PDB entry 5ANB | electron microscopy, 4.10 A resolution (low resolution: residue-level contacts below are approximate; hydrogen-bond / salt-bridge calls are withheld) | chains I and K of the 12 polymer chains in the assembly

[Chain I]
Protein: Eukaryotic translation initiation factor 6
From: Dictyostelium discoideum
UniProt: Q551M2 (IF6_DICDI); numbering as in UniProt (aligned over 1-224)
Amino-acid sequence (224 residues; numbered 1 to 224; the number before each row is that of its first residue):
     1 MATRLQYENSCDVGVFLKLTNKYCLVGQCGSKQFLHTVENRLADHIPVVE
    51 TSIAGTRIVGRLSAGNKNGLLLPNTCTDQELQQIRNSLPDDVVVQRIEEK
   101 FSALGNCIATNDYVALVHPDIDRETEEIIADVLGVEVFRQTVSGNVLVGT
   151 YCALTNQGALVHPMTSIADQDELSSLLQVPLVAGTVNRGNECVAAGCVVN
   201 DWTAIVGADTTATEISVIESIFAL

[Chain K]
Protein: Elongation factor tu GTP-binding domain-containing protein 1
From: Homo sapiens
UniProt: Q7Z2Z2 (ETUD1_HUMAN); residues 1-1120 here = UniProt positions 1-1120
Amino-acid sequence (1120 residues; row label = number of the first residue in the row):
     1 MVLNSLDKMIQLQKNTANIRNICVLAHVDHGKTTLADCLISSNGIISSRL
    51 AGKLRYMDSREDEQIRGITMKSSAISLHYATGNEEYLINLIDSPGHVDFS
   101 SEVSTAVRICDGCIIVVDAVEGVCPQTQAVLRQAWLENIRPVLVINKIDR
   151 LIVELKFTPQEAYSHLKNILEQINALTGTLFTSKVLEERAERETESQVNP
   201 NSEQGEQVYDWSTGLEDTDDSHLYFSPEQGNVVFTSAIDGWGFGIEHFAR
   251 IYSQKIGIKKEVLMKTLWGDYYINMKAKKIMKGDQAKGKKPLFVQLILEN
   301 IWSLYDAVLKKDKDKIDKIVTSLGLKIGAREARHSDPKVQINAICSQWLP
   351 ISHAVLAMVCQKLPSPLDITAERVERLMCTGSQTFDSFPPETQALKAAFM
   401 KCGSEDTAPVIIFVSKMFAVDAKALPQNKPRPLTQEEIAQRRERARQRHA
   451 EKLAAAQGQAPLEPTQDGSAIETCPKGEEPRGDEQQVESMTPKPVLQEEN
   501 NQESFIAFARVFSGVARRGKKIFVLGPKYSPLEFLRRVPLGFSAPPDGLP
   551 QVPHMAYCALENLYLLMGRELEYLEEVPPGNVLGIGGLQDFVLKSATLCS
   601 LPSCPPFIPLNFEATPIVRVAVEPKHPSEMPQLVKGMKLLNQADPCVQIL
   651 IQETGEHVLVTAGEVHLQRCLDDLKERFAKIHISVSEPIIPFRETITKPP
   701 KVDMVNEEIGKQQKVAVIHQMKEDQSKIPEGIQVDSDGLITITTPNKLAT
   751 LSVRAMPLPEEVTQILEENSDLIRSMEQLTSSLNEGENTHMIHQKTQEKI
   801 WEFKGKLEQHLTGRRWRNIVDQIWSFGPRKCGPNILVNKSEDFQNSVWTG
   851 PADKASKEASRYRDLGNSIVSGFQLATLSGPMCEEPLMGVCFVLEKWDLS
   901 KFEEQGASDLAKEGQEENETCSGGNENQELQDGCSEAFEKRTSQKGESPL
   951 TDCYGPFSGQLIATMKEACRYALQVKPQRLMAAMYTCDIMATGDVLGRVY
  1001 AVLSKREGRVLQEEMKEGTDMFIIKAVLPVAESFGFADEIRKRTSGLASP
  1051 QLVFSHWEIIPSDPFWVPTTEEEYLHFGEKADSENQARKYMNAVRKRKGL
  1101 YVEEKIVEHAEKQRTLSKNK
Curated features (UniProtKB/Swiss-Prot):
  - binding site (GTP): A26 to T33, D92 to H96, N146 to D149
  - modified residue: K528 (N6-acetyllysine)
  - natural variant: M882 (M882K: In SDS2; uncertain significance), R1095 (R1095Q: In SDS2; uncertain significance)
  - mutagenesis: T33 (T33A: Loss of GTPase activity. Abolishes dissociation of EIF6 from 60S pre-ribosome subunits), H96 (H96A: Loss of GTPase activity. Abolishes dissociation of EIF6 from 60S pre-ribosome subunits)

[Interface between chain I and chain K]
Residue-residue contacts (59):
  M1(I) with S335(K); D336(K)
  A2(I) with K338(K)
  R41(I) with H334(K)
  L42(I) with H334(K)
  H45(I) with R333(K); H334(K)
  R123(I) with S469(K); E472(K)
  E126(I) with S469(K)
  E136(I) with T473(K)
  V137(I) with S469(K)
  F138(I) with S469(K); T473(K); P475(K)
  R139(I) with T465(K)
  Q140(I) with L462(K); E463(K)
  Q157(I) with Q486(K); M490(K)
  T165(I) with K493(K); Q497(K)
  S166(I) with K493(K); Q497(K)
  I167(I) with R431(K); K493(K)
  D169(I) with E463(K)
  Q170(I) with K493(K)
  D171(I) with H449(K); P492(K); K493(K)
  E172(I) with G458(K); L462(K); E463(K)
  S175(I) with H449(K); A454(K); Q459(K); P480(K)
  L176(I) with L462(K); P475(K)
  Q178(I) with P480(K)
  P180(I) with G482(K); M490(K); T491(K)
  L181(I) with P494(K)
  V182(I) with M490(K)
  W202(I) with H334(K)
  T203(I) with H334(K)
  T213(I) with L54(K)
  S216(I) with K53(K); L54(K)
  E219(I) with V339(K)
  S220(I) with L50(K); Q486(K)
  I221(I) with Q486(K); M490(K)
  A223(I) with R49(K); Q486(K)
  L224(I) with R49(K)
Also at the interface, not in a pair above, chain I (44 interface residues in all): T3, G158, P163, M164, S174, A183, T211, A212, V217
Also at the interface, not in a pair above, chain K (41 interface residues in all): R55, I65, E331, A332, D467, G468, A470, E478, R481, V495

[Overview]
The interface between chain I and chain K involves 44 residues on one side and 41 on the other. From UniProt:
17 GTP-binding residues and 2 mutagenesis sites on chain K.
Here chain I is Eukaryotic translation initiation factor 6 (Dictyostelium discoideum) and chain K is
Elongation factor tu GTP-binding domain-containing protein 1 (Homo sapiens). Entry 5ANB (Mechanism of eIF6
release from the nascent 60S ribosomal subunit) was determined by electron microscopy together with 6QKL, 5AN9
and 5ANC from the same study.
